Entry 2BXS (X-ray diffraction, 3.15 A resolution); this record covers chain A.

# Chain A
Name: Amine oxidase [flavin-containing] A
Organism: Homo sapiens
Notes: EC 1.4.3.4
Reference sequence: P21397 (AOFA_HUMAN); numbering as in UniProt (aligned over 1-527)
Sequence (527 residues; row label = number of the first residue in the row):
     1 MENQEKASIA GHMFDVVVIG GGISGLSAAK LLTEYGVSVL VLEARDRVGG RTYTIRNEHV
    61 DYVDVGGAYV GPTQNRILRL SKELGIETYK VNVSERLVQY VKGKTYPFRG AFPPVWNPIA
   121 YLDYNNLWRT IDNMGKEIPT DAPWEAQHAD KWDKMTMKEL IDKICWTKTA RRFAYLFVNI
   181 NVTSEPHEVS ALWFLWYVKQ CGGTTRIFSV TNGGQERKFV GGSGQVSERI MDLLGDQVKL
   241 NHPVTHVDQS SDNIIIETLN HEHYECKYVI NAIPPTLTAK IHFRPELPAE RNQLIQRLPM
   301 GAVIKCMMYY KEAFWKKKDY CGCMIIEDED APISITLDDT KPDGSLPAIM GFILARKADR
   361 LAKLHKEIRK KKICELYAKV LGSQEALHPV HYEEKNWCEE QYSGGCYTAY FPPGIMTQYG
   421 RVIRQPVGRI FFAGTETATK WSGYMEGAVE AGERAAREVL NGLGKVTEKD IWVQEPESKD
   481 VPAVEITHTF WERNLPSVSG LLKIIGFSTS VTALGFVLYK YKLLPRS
Unresolved in the structure: 1-11, 111-115, 507-527
Glycans and other covalent adducts: flavin-adenine dinucleotide (FAD) linked to Cys406
Small-molecule neighbours: FAD / Clorgyline: Ile19, Gly20, Gly21, Gly22, Ile23, Ser24, Leu42, Glu43, Ala44, Arg45, Gly49, Gly50, Arg51, Thr52, Val65, Gly66, Gly67, Ala68, Tyr69, Ile180, Asn181, Ile207, Phe208, Ser209, Glu216, His242, Pro243, Val244, Ala272, Ile273, Pro274, Leu277, Val303, Lys305, Cys323, Ile335, Thr336, Leu337, Phe352, Trp397, Tyr402, Tyr407, Gly434, Thr435, Gly443, Tyr444, Met445, Glu446, Ala448
From the paper describing this entry:
  - conformationally variable residues (loop rearrangement, order/disorder transition, side-chain flip): Val210 to Glu216
  - binding site for Clorgyline: Ile180, Asn181, Ile207, Phe208, Ser209, Glu216, Cys323, Ile335, Leu337, Phe352, Tyr407, Tyr444
  - mutagenesis - C321S, C323S: unchanged catalytic activity (citing earlier work)
  - specificity-determining residues: Phe208, Ile335

# In short
Chain A binds FAD / Clorgyline. The paper reports a binding site for Clorgyline at Ile180, Asn181 and Ile207
among others; C321S and C323S leave catalytic activity unchanged.
Chain A is Amine oxidase [flavin-containing] A (Homo sapiens); the structure, Human Monoamine Oxidase A in
complex with Clorgyline, Crystal Form B, was determined by X-ray diffraction (same publication as 2BXR and
2BYB).
